PDB entry 9CLD | X-ray diffraction, 1.58 A resolution | chain A

Chain A:
Protein: Maltose/maltodextrin-binding periplasmic protein
From: Escherichia coli
UniProtKB: P0AEX9 (MALE_ECOLI); residues 1-370 here correspond to UniProt positions 27-396 (UniProt number = residue number + 26)
Sequence (373 residues; row label = number of the first residue in the row; numbers below 1 keep their minus sign (Gly-2 is residue -2)):
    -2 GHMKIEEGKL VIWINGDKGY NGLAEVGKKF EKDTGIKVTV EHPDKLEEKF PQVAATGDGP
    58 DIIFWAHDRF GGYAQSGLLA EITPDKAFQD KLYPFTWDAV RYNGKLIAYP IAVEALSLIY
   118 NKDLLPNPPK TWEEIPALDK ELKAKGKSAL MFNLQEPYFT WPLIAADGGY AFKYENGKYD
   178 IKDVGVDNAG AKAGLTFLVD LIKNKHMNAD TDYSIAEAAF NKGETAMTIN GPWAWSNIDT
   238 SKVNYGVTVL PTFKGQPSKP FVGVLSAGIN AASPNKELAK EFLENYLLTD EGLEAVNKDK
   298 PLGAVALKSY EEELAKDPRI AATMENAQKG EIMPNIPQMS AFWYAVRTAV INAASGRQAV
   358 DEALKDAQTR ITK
Not modelled in the structure: -2 to -1
Differences from the reference sequence: expression tag (-2 to 0); engineered mutation Ala356 (Thr382 in P0AEX9)
Bound ions: Cd2+ site 1: Glu22, Asp95; Na+ site 1 near Val35 (its only coordinating residue here); Cd2+ site 2 near Asp82 (its only coordinating residue here); Na+ site 2: Glu131, Lys370; Na+ site 3: Asp184, Glu214; Cd2+ site 3 near Asp207 (its only coordinating residue here); Cd2+ site 4 near Pro271 (its only coordinating residue here); Na+ site 4 near Glu309 (its only coordinating residue here); Na+ site 5 near Glu310 (its only coordinating residue here)
From the paper describing this entry:
  - contacts within the chain: Trp10-Ile60

Overview:
Glu22 and Asp95 form the Cd2+ site 1. The Na+ site 2 is built by Glu131 and Lys370. From the paper: contacts
within the chain involving Ile60 and Trp10.
Chain A is Maltose/maltodextrin-binding periplasmic protein (Escherichia coli); the structure, Crystal
structure of maltose binding protein (Apo), was determined by X-ray diffraction together with 9CLC from the
same study.
